Entry 2PF6 (X-ray diffraction, 2.20 A resolution); this record covers chain A.

Chain A:
Molecule: Lutheran blood group glycoprotein
Organism: Homo sapiens
Notes: fragment: N-terminal domains 1 and 2
UniProt: P50895 (LU_HUMAN); residues 1-231 here correspond to UniProt positions 32-262 (UniProt number = residue number + 31)
Sequence (231 residues; numbered 1 to 231; the number before each row is that of its first residue):
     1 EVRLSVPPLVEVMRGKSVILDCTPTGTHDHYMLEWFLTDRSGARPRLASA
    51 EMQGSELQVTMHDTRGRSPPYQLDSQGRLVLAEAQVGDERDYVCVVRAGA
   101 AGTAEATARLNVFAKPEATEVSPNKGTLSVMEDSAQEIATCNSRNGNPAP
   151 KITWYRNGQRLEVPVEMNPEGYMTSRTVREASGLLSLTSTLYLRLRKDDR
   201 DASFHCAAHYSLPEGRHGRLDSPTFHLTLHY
Cystine bridges: C22-C94, C141-C206

Summary:
Chain A is Lutheran blood group glycoprotein (Homo sapiens); the structure, Lutheran glycoprotein, N-terminal
domains 1 and 2, was determined by X-ray diffraction together with 2PET from the same study.
